2OJY - chains H and B of the 4 polymer chains in the assembly; structure by X-ray diffraction, 1.60 A resolution.

# Chain H
Name: Aromatic amine dehydrogenase, small subunit
From: Alcaligenes faecalis
Notes: EC 1.4.99.4; fragment: (Residues 48-182)
UniProtKB: Q0VKG6 (Q0VKG6_ALCFA); residue numbers follow UniProt; this construct covers 48-180
Chain sequence (133 residues; row label = number of the first residue in the row):
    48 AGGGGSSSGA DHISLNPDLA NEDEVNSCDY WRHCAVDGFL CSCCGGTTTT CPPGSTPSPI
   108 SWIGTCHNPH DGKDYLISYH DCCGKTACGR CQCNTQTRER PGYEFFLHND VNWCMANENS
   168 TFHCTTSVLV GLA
Not modelled in the structure: 48-60, 180
Construct notes: modified residue (109)
Modified positions: Trp109 (2-amino-3-(6,7-dioxo-6,7-dihydro-1H-indol-3-yl)-propionic acid; TRQ)
Disulfides: Cys75-Cys140, Cys81-Cys113, Cys88-Cys171, Cys90-Cys138, Cys91-Cys135, Cys98-Cys129, Cys130-Cys161
Covalently attached groups: covalent link Trp109-Trp160; 2-(1H-indol-3-yl)acetamide (TSR) linked to Trp109
Ligand contacts: 2-(1H-indol-3-yl)acetamide (TSR): Asp84, Gly85, Asp128, Asn156, Asp157, Val158, Asn159, Trp160, Phe169, Thr172

# Chain B
Name: Aromatic amine dehydrogenase, large subunit
From: Alcaligenes faecalis
Notes: EC 1.4.99.4; fragment: (Residues 73-433)
UniProtKB: Q0VKG7 (Q0VKG7_ALCFA); residues 72-433 here correspond to UniProt positions 4-365 (UniProt number = residue number - 68)
Chain sequence (362 residues; each row starts with the number of its first residue):
    72 PREVLTGGHS VSAPQENRIY VMDSVFMHLT ESRVHVYDYT NGKFLGMVPT AFNGHVQVSN
   132 DGKKIYTMTT YHERITRGKR SDVVEVWDAD KLTFEKEISL PPKRVQGLNY DGLFRQTTDG
   192 KFIVLQNASP ATSIGIVDVA KGDYVEDVTA AAGCWSVIPQ PNRPRSFMTI CGDGGLLTIN
   252 LGEDGKVASQ SRSKQMFSVK DDPIFIAPAL DKDKAHFVSY YGNVYSADFS GDEVKVDGPW
   312 SLLNDEDKAK NWVPGGYNLV GLHRASGRMY VFMHPDGKEG THKFPAAEIW VMDTKTKQRV
   372 ARIPGRDALS MTIDQQRNLM LTLDGGNVNV YDISQPEPKL LRTIEGAAEA SLQVQFHPVG
   432 GT
Not modelled in the structure: 72
Disulfides: Cys225-Cys242
Ligand contacts: 2-(1H-indol-3-yl)acetamide (TSR): Phe97, Leu100, Phe123, Asn124, Gln177, Gly178, Leu179

# Chain H / chain B interface
Pairs across the interface (50):
  Leu62(H) - Arg73(B)
  Leu62(H) - Glu74(B)
  Asn63(H) - Arg73(B)  hydrogen bond
  Glu69(H) - Lys114(B)  salt bridge
  Arg79(H) - Glu74(B)  salt bridge
  Cys90(H) - Phe115(B)
  Cys91(H) - Phe115(B)
  Gly92(H) - Phe115(B)
  Gly92(H) - Leu116(B)
  Thr96(H) - Glu74(B)
  Thr96(H) - Val75(B)
  Thr96(H) - Leu76(B)
  Thr96(H) - Thr77(B)  hydrogen bond (backbone-backbone)
  Thr97(H) - Leu76(B)
  Thr97(H) - Thr77(B)
  Thr97(H) - His80(B)
  Cys98(H) - Leu76(B)
  Cys98(H) - Thr77(B)  hydrogen bond (backbone-backbone)
  Pro100(H) - His80(B)
  Pro100(H) - Ser81(B)
  Pro100(H) - Val82(B)
  Pro100(H) - Leu116(B)
  Pro100(H) - Lys162(B)
  Gly101(H) - Lys162(B)  hydrogen bond (backbone-backbone)
  Gly101(H) - Leu163(B)
  Gly101(H) - Thr164(B)
  Pro104(H) - Leu76(B)  hydrophobic
  Pro104(H) - Thr77(B)
  Pro104(H) - Gly78(B)
  His127(H) - Leu76(B)
  Asp128(H) - Leu76(B)
  Cys129(H) - Leu76(B)  hydrophobic
  Lys132(H) - Met118(B)  hydrogen bond (side chain-backbone)
  Lys132(H) - Leu163(B)  hydrogen bond (side chain-backbone)
  Thr133(H) - Glu102(B)
  Thr133(H) - Arg104(B)
  Thr133(H) - Met118(B)
  Thr133(H) - Pro120(B)
  Ala134(H) - Arg104(B)  hydrogen bond (backbone-side chain)
  Arg137(H) - His106(B)
  Arg137(H) - Tyr108(B)  hydrogen bond
  Arg137(H) - Phe115(B)
  Arg137(H) - Gly417(B)
  Arg137(H) - Ala418(B)
  His170(H) - Met118(B)
  Thr173(H) - Leu76(B)
  Val175(H) - Glu74(B)
  Leu176(H) - Arg73(B)
  Leu176(H) - Glu74(B)  hydrogen bond (backbone-side chain)
  Val177(H) - Arg73(B)  hydrogen bond (backbone-backbone)
Also at the interface, not in a pair above, chain H (30 interface residues in all): Pro64, Thr95, Ser102, Cys135, Ser174
Also at the interface, not in a pair above, chain B (25 interface residues in all): Gly117, Trp158

# Overview
30 residues of chain H and 25 residues of chain B are in contact; the contacts include 10 hydrogen bonds and 2
salt bridges. Among the polar pairs are Glu69(H)-Lys114(B), Arg79(H)-Glu74(B) and Asn63(H)-Arg73(B). Chain B
binds 2-(1H-indol-3-yl)acetamide. Covalently linked 2-(1H-indol-3-yl)acetamide: at Trp109(H).
Chain H is Aromatic amine dehydrogenase, small subunit and chain B is Aromatic amine dehydrogenase, large
subunit, both from Alcaligenes faecalis; the structure, Crystal structure of indol-3-acetaldehyde derived
TTQ-amide adduct of aromatic amine dehydrogenase, was determined by X-ray diffraction, deposited together with
2I0R, 2I0S, 2I0T, 2OIZ, 2OK4 and 2OK6.
